PDB entry 2B2K | X-ray diffraction, 1.97 A resolution | chains A and B

Chain A (and B):
Name: Isopentenyl-diphosphate delta-isomerase
From: Escherichia coli
Notes: EC 5.3.3.2; chain B of this document is another copy of the same molecule, construct and numbering; everything in this record applies to it too
Reference sequence: Q46822 (IDI_ECOLI); residues 1-182 here = UniProt positions 1-182
Amino-acid sequence (183 residues; each row starts with the number of its first residue):
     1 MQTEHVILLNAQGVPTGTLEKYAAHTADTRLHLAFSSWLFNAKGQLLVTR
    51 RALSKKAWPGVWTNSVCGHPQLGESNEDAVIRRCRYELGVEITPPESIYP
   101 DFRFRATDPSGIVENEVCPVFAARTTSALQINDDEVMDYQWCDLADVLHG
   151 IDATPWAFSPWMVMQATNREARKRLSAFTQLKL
Unresolved in the structure: 1-3, 180-183 (chain B: 1-3)
Differences from the reference sequence: engineered mutation F104 (Tyr in Q46822); cloning artifact (183)
Glycans and other covalent adducts: 4-hydroxy-3-methyl butyl diphosphate (EIP) linked to E116
Bound ions: Mn2+: H25, H32, H69, E114, E116; Mg2+: C67, E87 (together with 4-hydroxy-3-methyl butyl diphosphate)
Residues lining bound ligands: 4-hydroxy-3-methyl butyl diphosphate (EIP): E4, K21, A34, F35, R51, K55, C67, G68, H69, R83, E87, F104, E114, C118, E135, W161
Swiss-Prot annotation at these positions:
  - active site: C67, E116
  - binding site (substrate): K21, R51, K55, H69, R83, E87
  - binding site (Mn(2+)): H25, H32, H69, E114, E116
  - binding site (Mg(2+)): C67, E87

Chain A / chain B interface:
Contacting residue pairs (41; chain A residue first):
  R50(A) with P59(B), hydrogen bond (side chain-backbone); G60(B), hydrogen bond (side chain-backbone); V61(B); P109(B)
  L53(A) with L53(B), hydrophobic; P59(B), hydrophobic
  P59(A) with R50(B), hydrogen bond (backbone-side chain); L53(B), hydrophobic
  G60(A) with R50(B), hydrogen bond (backbone-side chain); G60(B)
  V61(A) with R50(B)
  W62(A) with W156(B); A157(B)
  P109(A) with R50(B); M137(B); D138(B)
  M137(A) with P109(B), hydrophobic
  Q140(A) with W156(B)
  C142(A) with W156(B), hydrophobic
  D146(A) with A153(B); T154(B)
  V147(A) with T154(B)
  H149(A) with A153(B)
  G150(A) with A153(B)
  A153(A) with D146(B); H149(B); G150(B)
  T154(A) with D146(B); V147(B); G150(B); F158(B)
  W156(A) with V48(B), hydrophobic; W62(B), hydrogen bond (backbone-side chain); Q140(B); C142(B), hydrogen bond; V147(B), hydrophobic; F158(B), hydrophobic
  A157(A) with W62(B); F158(B), hydrophobic
  F158(A) with T154(B); W156(B), hydrophobic
Other interface residues (no listed pair), chain A (20 interface residues in all): V48

Summary:
20 residues of chain A face 21 of chain B across their interface, with 6 hydrogen bonds. Polar contacts
include R50(A)-P59(B), R50(A)-G60(B) and W156(A)-W62(B). Covalently linked 4-hydroxy-3-methyl butyl
diphosphate: at E116(A).
Chain A and chain B are both Isopentenyl-diphosphate delta-isomerase (Escherichia coli); the structure,
structure of Y104F IDI-1 mutant in complex with EIPP, was determined by X-ray diffraction, deposited together
with 2G73, 2G74 and 1R67.
